1I6V - chains A and B of the 5 polymer chains in the assembly; structure by X-ray diffraction, 3.30 A resolution.

Chain A (and B):
Name: DNA-directed RNA polymerase
Organism: Thermus aquaticus
Notes: EC 2.7.7.6; fragment: alpha subunit; chain B of this document is another copy of the same molecule, construct and numbering; everything in this record applies to it too
UniProtKB: Q9KWU8 (RPOA_THEAQ); residue numbers follow UniProt; this construct covers 1-314
Sequence (314 residues; each row starts with the number of its first residue):
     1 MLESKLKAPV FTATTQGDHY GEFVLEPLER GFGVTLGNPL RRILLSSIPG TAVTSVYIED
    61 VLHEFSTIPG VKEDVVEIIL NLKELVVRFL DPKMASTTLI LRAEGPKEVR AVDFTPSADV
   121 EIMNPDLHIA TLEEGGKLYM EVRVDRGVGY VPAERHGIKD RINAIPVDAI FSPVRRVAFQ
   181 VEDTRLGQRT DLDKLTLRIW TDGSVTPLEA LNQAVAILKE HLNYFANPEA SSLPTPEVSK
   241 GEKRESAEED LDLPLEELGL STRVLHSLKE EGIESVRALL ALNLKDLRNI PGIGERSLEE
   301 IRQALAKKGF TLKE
Unresolved in the structure: 1-5, 230-314 (chain B: 1-2, 233-314)
Construct notes: conflict Val112 (Gly in Q9KWU8), Ser232 (Leu in Q9KWU8)

Chain A / chain B interface:
Residue-residue contacts - 64 pairs, chain A then chain B:
  Lys7(A) - Tyr224(B)
  Pro9(A) - Tyr224(B)  hydrophobic
  Phe11(A) - Tyr224(B)
  Phe11(A) - Phe225(B)  hydrophobic
  Phe11(A) - Ala226(B)
  Phe11(A) - Asn227(B)
  Phe11(A) - Pro228(B)
  Phe11(A) - Glu229(B)
  Thr12(A) - Glu229(B)
  Ala13(A) - Pro228(B)  hydrophobic
  Ala13(A) - Glu229(B)  hydrogen bond (backbone-backbone)
  Ala13(A) - Ala230(B)
  Thr14(A) - Ala230(B)
  Thr14(A) - Ser231(B)
  Thr15(A) - Ala230(B)
  Thr15(A) - Ser231(B)  hydrogen bond (backbone-backbone)
  Leu25(A) - Tyr224(B)  hydrophobic
  Leu28(A) - His221(B)
  Glu29(A) - His221(B)  salt bridge
  Gly31(A) - Arg42(B)
  Phe32(A) - Ile43(B)  hydrophobic
  Phe32(A) - Ser47(B)
  Phe32(A) - Ile217(B)  hydrophobic
  Phe32(A) - His221(B)
  Val34(A) - Arg42(B)
  Thr35(A) - Pro39(B)
  Thr35(A) - Arg42(B)
  Thr35(A) - Ile43(B)
  Thr35(A) - Leu218(B)
  Leu36(A) - Leu218(B)  hydrophobic
  Leu36(A) - His221(B)
  Pro39(A) - Thr35(B)
  Pro39(A) - Pro39(B)  hydrophobic
  Leu40(A) - Phe225(B)  hydrophobic
  Arg42(A) - Val34(B)
  Arg42(A) - Thr35(B)
  Ile43(A) - Phe32(B)  hydrophobic
  Ile43(A) - Thr35(B)
  Ser47(A) - Phe32(B)
  Arg189(A) - Arg155(B)
  Leu195(A) - Phe225(B)  hydrophobic
  Leu197(A) - Phe225(B)  hydrophobic
  Leu211(A) - Phe225(B)  hydrophobic
  Val215(A) - Phe225(B)  hydrophobic
  Leu218(A) - Leu36(B)  hydrophobic
  Leu218(A) - Leu222(B)  hydrophobic
  Lys219(A) - Leu222(B)
  Lys219(A) - Asn223(B)
  His221(A) - Phe32(B)
  His221(A) - Leu36(B)
  Leu222(A) - Val215(B)  hydrophobic
  Leu222(A) - Leu218(B)  hydrophobic
  Asn223(A) - Lys219(B)
  Tyr224(A) - Lys7(B)
  Tyr224(A) - Pro9(B)
  Tyr224(A) - Phe11(B)
  Phe225(A) - Phe11(B)  hydrophobic
  Phe225(A) - Leu25(B)  hydrophobic
  Phe225(A) - Leu36(B)  hydrophobic
  Phe225(A) - Asn212(B)
  Asn227(A) - Phe11(B)
  Pro228(A) - Phe11(B)
  Glu229(A) - Val10(B)
  Glu229(A) - Phe11(B)  hydrogen bond (backbone-backbone)
Also at the interface, not in a pair above, chain A (38 interface residues in all): Gln16, Asn212, Ala226
Also at the interface, not in a pair above, chain B (37 interface residues in all): Ala8, Ala13, Gly31, Leu40, Glu154, Leu211, Ser232

Summary:
The interface between chain A and chain B involves 38 residues on one side and 37 on the other; the contacts
include 3 hydrogen bonds and 1 salt bridge. Among the polar pairs are Glu29(A)-His221(B), Ala13(A)-Glu229(B)
and Thr15(A)-Ser231(B).
Chain A and chain B are both DNA-directed RNA polymerase (Thermus aquaticus); the structure, Thermus aquaticus
core RNA polymerase-rifampicin complex, was determined by X-ray diffraction.
